PDB entry 7Q0B | electron microscopy, 3.00 A resolution | chains A and E of the 8 polymer chains in the assembly

== Chain A ==
Protein: Glycogen [starch] synthase, muscle
Organism: Homo sapiens
Notes: EC 2.4.1.11
UniProt: P13807 (GYS1_HUMAN); numbering as in UniProt (aligned over 1-737)
Chain sequence (737 residues; row label = number of the first residue in the row):
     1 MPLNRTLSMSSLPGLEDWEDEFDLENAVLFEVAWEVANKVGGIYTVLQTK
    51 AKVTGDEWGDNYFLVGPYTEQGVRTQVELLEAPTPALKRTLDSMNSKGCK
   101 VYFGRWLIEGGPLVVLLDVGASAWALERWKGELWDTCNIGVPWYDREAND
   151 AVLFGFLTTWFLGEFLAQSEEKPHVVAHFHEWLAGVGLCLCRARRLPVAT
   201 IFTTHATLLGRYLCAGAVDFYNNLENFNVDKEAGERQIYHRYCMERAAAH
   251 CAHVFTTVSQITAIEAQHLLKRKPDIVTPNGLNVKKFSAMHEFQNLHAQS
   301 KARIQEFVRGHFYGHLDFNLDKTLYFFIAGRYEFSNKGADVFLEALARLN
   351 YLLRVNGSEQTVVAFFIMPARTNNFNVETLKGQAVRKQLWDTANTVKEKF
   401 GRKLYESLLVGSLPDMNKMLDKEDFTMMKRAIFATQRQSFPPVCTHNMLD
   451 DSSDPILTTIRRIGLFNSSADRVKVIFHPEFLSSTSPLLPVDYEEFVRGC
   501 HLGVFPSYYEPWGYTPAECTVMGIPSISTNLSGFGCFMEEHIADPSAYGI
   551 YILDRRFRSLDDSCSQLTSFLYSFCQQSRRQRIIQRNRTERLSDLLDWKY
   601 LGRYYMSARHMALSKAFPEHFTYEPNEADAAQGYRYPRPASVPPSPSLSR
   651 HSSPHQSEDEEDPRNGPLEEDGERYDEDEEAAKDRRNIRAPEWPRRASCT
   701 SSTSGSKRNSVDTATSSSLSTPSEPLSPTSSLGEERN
Disordered / not traced: 1-12, 290-292, 630-636, 643-737
UniProt features mapped onto this chain:
  - binding site (UDP): K39, R331, T515
  - binding site (UDP-alpha-D-glucose): H205, R211, R331, E510, W512, G513
  - binding site (alpha-D-glucose 6-phosphate): H291, E292, Q294, H297, K301, H501, R582, R586
  - modified residue: S8 (Phosphoserine), S11 (Phosphoserine), S412 (Phosphoserine), S641 (Phosphoserine), S645 (Phosphoserine), S649 (Phosphoserine), S652 (Phosphoserine), S653 (Phosphoserine), S657 (Phosphoserine), S698 (Phosphoserine), T700 (Phosphothreonine), S710 (Phosphoserine), T721 (Phosphothreonine), S727 (Phosphoserine), S731 (Phosphoserine)
From the paper describing this entry:
  - higher-order assembly contacts with a neighbouring Glycogen [starch] synthase, muscle; pairs are residue here / residue on that copy: E78-K429 (salt bridge), L107-R430 (hydrogen bond)
  - contacts within the chain: C137-C189, C189-C251

== Chain E ==
Protein: Glycogenin-1
Organism: Homo sapiens
Notes: EC 2.4.1.186
UniProt: P46976 (GLYG_HUMAN); residue numbers follow UniProt; this construct covers 1-350
Chain sequence (350 residues; row label = number of the first residue in the row):
     1 MTDQAFVTLTTNDAYAKGALVLGSSLKQHRTTRRLVVLATPQVSDSMRKV
    51 LETVFDEVIMVDVLDSGDSAHLTLMKRPELGVTLTKLHCWSLTQYSKCVF
   101 MDADTLVLANIDDLFDREELSAAPDPGWPDCFNSGVFVYQPSVETYNQLL
   151 HLASEQGSFDGGDQGILNTFFSSWATTDIRKHLPFIYNLSSISIYSYLPA
   201 FKVFGASAKVVHFLGRVKPWNYTYDPKTKSVKSEAHDPNMTHPEFLILWW
   251 NIFTTNVLPLLQQFGLVKDTCSYVNVLSDLVYTLAFSCGFCRKEDVSGAI
   301 SHLSLGEIPAMAQPFVSSEERKERWEQGQADYMGADSFDNIKRKLDTYLQ
Disordered / not traced: 1-316, 350
UniProt features mapped onto this chain:
  - region: S301 to M333 (Interaction with GYS1)
  - binding site (UDP): L9, T11, N12, Y15, R77, D102, A103, D104, H212, G215, K218
  - binding site (UDP-alpha-D-glucose): L9, T11, N12, Y15, R77, K86, D102, A103, D104, N133, S134, D160, D163, Q164, G215, K218
  - binding site (Mn(2+)): D102, D104, H212
  - site: K86 (Important for catalytic activity)
  - modified residue: T2 (N-acetylthreonine), S44 (Phosphoserine)
  - glycosylation: Y195 (O-linked (Glc...) tyrosine)

== Chain A / chain E interface ==
Contacting residue pairs (41; chain A residue first):
  K130(A) - K322(E)
  K130(A) - E326(E)  salt bridge
  G131(A) - K322(E)
  W134(A) - S318(E)
  W134(A) - K322(E)
  D135(A) - K344(E)
  T136(A) - K344(E)  hydrogen bond (backbone-side chain)
  T136(A) - Y348(E)
  C137(A) - I341(E)
  C137(A) - L345(E)  hydrophobic
  N138(A) - K344(E)
  G140(A) - W325(E)
  V141(A) - E326(E)
  P142(A) - W325(E)
  P142(A) - E326(E)
  P142(A) - G328(E)
  W143(A) - E326(E)  hydrogen bond (backbone-backbone)
  Y144(A) - Q327(E)  hydrogen bond (side chain-backbone)
  Y144(A) - G328(E)
  C189(A) - L345(E)  hydrophobic
  R192(A) - Y348(E)  hydrogen bond (side chain-backbone)
  R192(A) - L349(E)
  A193(A) - Y348(E)
  R195(A) - T347(E)  hydrogen bond (side chain-backbone)
  R195(A) - Y348(E)
  K231(A) - M333(E)
  G234(A) - Y332(E)
  Y239(A) - W325(E)  hydrophobic
  Y239(A) - A330(E)  hydrophobic
  Y239(A) - Y332(E)
  Y239(A) - D336(E)  hydrogen bond (side chain-backbone)
  Y239(A) - S337(E)
  Y239(A) - F338(E)
  C243(A) - F338(E)
  C243(A) - I341(E)  hydrophobic
  R246(A) - F338(E)
  A247(A) - F338(E)
  A247(A) - L345(E)  hydrophobic
  H250(A) - K342(E)
  H250(A) - D346(E)  salt bridge
  C251(A) - L349(E)  hydrophobic
Interface residues without a listed pair, chain A (28 interface residues in all): I139, D230, E235, H240
Interface residues without a listed pair, chain E (22 interface residues in all): R321, N340
From the paper, about this interface:
  - interface residues, chain A: C137(A), C189(A), C251(A)
  - interface residues, chain E: S317(E)

== In short ==
28 residues of chain A face 22 of chain E across their interface; the contacts include 6 hydrogen bonds and 2
salt bridges. Polar pairs include K130(A)-E326(E), H250(A)-D346(E) and T136(A)-K344(E). From the paper:
interface residues C137(A), C189(A) and S317(E) among others; higher-order assembly contacts with a
neighbouring Glycogen [starch] synthase, muscle through E78(A), L107(A) and K429(A).
Here chain A is Glycogen [starch] synthase, muscle and chain E is Glycogenin-1, both from Homo sapiens. Entry
7Q0B (Human GYS1-GYG1 complex inhibited state) was determined by electron microscopy together with 7Q0S, 7Q12
and 7Q13 from the same study.
